1WCM - chains B and C of the 12 polymer chains in the assembly; structure by X-ray diffraction, 3.80 A resolution.

# Chain B
Name: DNA-directed RNA polymerase II second largest subunit
From: Saccharomyces cerevisiae
Notes: EC 2.7.7.6
UniProt: P08518 (RPB2_YEAST); residue numbers follow UniProt; this construct covers 1-1224
Amino-acid sequence (1224 residues; each row starts with the number of its first residue):
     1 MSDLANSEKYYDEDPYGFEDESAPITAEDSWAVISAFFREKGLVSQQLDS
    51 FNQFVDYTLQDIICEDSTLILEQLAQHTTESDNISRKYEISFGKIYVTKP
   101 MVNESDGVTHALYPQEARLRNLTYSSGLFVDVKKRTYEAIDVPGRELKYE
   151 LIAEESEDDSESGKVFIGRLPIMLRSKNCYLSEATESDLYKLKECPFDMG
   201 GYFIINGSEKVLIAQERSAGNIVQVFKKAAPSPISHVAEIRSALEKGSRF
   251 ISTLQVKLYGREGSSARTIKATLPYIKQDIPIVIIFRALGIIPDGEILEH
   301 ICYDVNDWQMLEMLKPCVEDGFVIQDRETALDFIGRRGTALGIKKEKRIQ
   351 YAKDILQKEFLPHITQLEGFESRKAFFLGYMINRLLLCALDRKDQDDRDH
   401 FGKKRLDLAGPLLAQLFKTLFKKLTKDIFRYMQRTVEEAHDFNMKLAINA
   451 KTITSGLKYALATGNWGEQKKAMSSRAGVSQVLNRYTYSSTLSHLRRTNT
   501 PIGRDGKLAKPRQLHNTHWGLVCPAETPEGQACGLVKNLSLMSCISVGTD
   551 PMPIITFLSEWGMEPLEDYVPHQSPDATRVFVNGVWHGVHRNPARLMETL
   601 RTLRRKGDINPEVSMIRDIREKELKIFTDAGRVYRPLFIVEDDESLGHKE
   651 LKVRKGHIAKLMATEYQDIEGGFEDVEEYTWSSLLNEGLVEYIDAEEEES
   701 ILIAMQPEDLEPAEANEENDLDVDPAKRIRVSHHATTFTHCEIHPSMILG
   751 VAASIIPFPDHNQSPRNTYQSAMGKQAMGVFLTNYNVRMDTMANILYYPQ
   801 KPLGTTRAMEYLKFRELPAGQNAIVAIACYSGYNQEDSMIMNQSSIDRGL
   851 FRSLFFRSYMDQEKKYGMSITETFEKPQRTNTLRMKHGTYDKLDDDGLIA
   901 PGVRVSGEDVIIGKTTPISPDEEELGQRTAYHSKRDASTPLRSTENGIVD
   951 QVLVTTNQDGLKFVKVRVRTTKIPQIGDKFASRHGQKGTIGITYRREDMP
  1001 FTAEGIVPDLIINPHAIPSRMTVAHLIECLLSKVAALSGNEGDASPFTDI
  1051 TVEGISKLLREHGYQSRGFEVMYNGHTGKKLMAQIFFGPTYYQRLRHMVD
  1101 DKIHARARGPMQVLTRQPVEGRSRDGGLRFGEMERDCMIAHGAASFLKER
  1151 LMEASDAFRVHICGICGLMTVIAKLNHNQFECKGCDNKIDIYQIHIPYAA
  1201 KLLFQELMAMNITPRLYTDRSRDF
Disordered / not traced: 1-19, 71-89, 135-163, 336-344, 438-445, 468-476, 503-508, 669-677, 716-721, 920-932
Bound ions: Zn2+: Cys1163, Cys1166, Cys1182, Cys1185

# Chain C
Name: DNA-directed RNA polymerase II 45 kDa polypeptide
From: Saccharomyces cerevisiae
Notes: EC 2.7.7.6
UniProt: P16370 (RPB3_YEAST); residues 1-318 here = UniProt positions 1-318
Amino-acid sequence (318 residues; numbered 1 to 318; the number before each row is that of its first residue):
     1 MSEEGPQVKIREASKDNVDFILSNVDLAMANSLRRVMIAEIPTLAIDSVE
    51 VETNTTVLADEFIAHRLGLIPLQSMDIEQLEYSRDCFCEDHCDKCSVVLT
   101 LQAFGESESTTNVYSKDLVIVSNLMGRNIGHPIIQDKEGNGVLICKLRKG
   151 QELKLTCVAKKGIAKEHAKWGPAAAIEFEYDPWNKLKHTDYWYEQDSAKE
   201 WPQSKNCEYEDPPNEGDPFDYKAQADTFYMNVESVGSIPVDQVVVRGIDT
   251 LQKKVASILLALTQMDQDKVNFASGDNNTASNMLGSNEDVMMTGAEQDPY
   301 SNASQMGNTGSGGYDNAW
Disordered / not traced: 1-2, 269-318
Bound ions: Zn2+: Cys86, Cys88, Cys92, Cys95
UniProt features mapped onto this chain:
  - binding site (Zn(2+)): Cys86, Cys88, Cys92, Cys95
  - modified residue: Ser2 (N-acetylserine)
  - natural variant: Ala30 (A30D: In mutant RPB3-1)
  - mutagenesis: Lys9 (K9E: Transcript termination readthrough)

# Chain B / chain C interface
Residue-residue contacts (72):
  Tyr797(B) - Glu61(C)
  Tyr797(B) - Phe62(C)
  Tyr798(B) - Phe62(C)  hydrophobic
  Tyr798(B) - Arg66(C)  hydrogen bond
  Asp847(B) - His65(C)  hydrogen bond (backbone-side chain)
  Asp847(B) - His167(C)  salt bridge
  Arg848(B) - His65(C)
  Arg848(B) - Leu69(C)
  Arg848(B) - Ala168(C)
  Gly849(B) - His65(C)  hydrogen bond (backbone-side chain)
  Arg852(B) - His65(C)
  Arg969(B) - Ala59(C)
  Arg969(B) - Asp60(C)  salt bridge
  Arg969(B) - Glu61(C)  salt bridge
  Thr971(B) - Glu61(C)  hydrogen bond
  Arg995(B) - Lys165(C)
  Arg996(B) - Arg34(C)  hydrogen bond (backbone-side chain)
  Arg996(B) - Ile38(C)
  Arg996(B) - Ala173(C)
  Arg996(B) - Ala174(C)
  Arg996(B) - Ala175(C)
  Glu997(B) - Arg34(C)
  Glu997(B) - Arg35(C)  hydrogen bond (backbone-side chain)
  Glu997(B) - Ile38(C)
  Glu997(B) - Ala39(C)
  Asp998(B) - Arg35(C)  salt bridge
  Met999(B) - Arg34(C)
  Phe1001(B) - Asn31(C)
  Phe1001(B) - Arg34(C)
  Phe1001(B) - Phe178(C)  hydrophobic
  Ala1003(B) - Glu177(C)
  Ala1003(B) - Phe178(C)  hydrogen bond (backbone-backbone)
  Ala1003(B) - Glu179(C)
  Glu1004(B) - Glu177(C)
  Gly1005(B) - Ile176(C)
  Arg1060(B) - Lys199(C)  hydrogen bond (side chain-backbone)
  Arg1060(B) - Pro202(C)
  Gly1063(B) - Pro202(C)
  Gln1065(B) - Trp201(C)
  Gln1065(B) - Pro202(C)
  Arg1067(B) - Trp192(C)
  Arg1067(B) - Glu194(C)  salt bridge
  Phe1069(B) - Trp192(C)  hydrophobic
  Phe1069(B) - Trp201(C)
  Glu1070(B) - Trp201(C)
  Tyr1073(B) - Phe178(C)
  Tyr1073(B) - Glu179(C)
  Tyr1073(B) - Tyr180(C)  hydrophobic
  Gly1075(B) - Asn31(C)  hydrogen bond (backbone-side chain)
  Gly1075(B) - Arg34(C)
  Gly1075(B) - Arg35(C)  hydrogen bond (backbone-side chain)
  His1076(B) - Asn31(C)  hydrogen bond (backbone-side chain)
  Thr1077(B) - Asn31(C)  hydrogen bond (backbone-side chain)
  Gly1078(B) - Leu27(C)
  Gly1078(B) - Asn31(C)
  Gly1078(B) - Phe178(C)
  Gly1078(B) - Tyr180(C)
  Lys1079(B) - Leu27(C)
  Lys1079(B) - Tyr180(C)
  Lys1080(B) - Tyr180(C)  hydrogen bond (backbone-side chain)
  Lys1080(B) - Asp181(C)  hydrogen bond (side chain-backbone)
  Lys1080(B) - Asn184(C)
  Lys1080(B) - His188(C)
  Lys1080(B) - Thr189(C)
  Met1082(B) - His188(C)
  Met1082(B) - Thr189(C)
  Met1082(B) - Asp190(C)  hydrogen bond (backbone-backbone)
  Gln1084(B) - Thr189(C)
  Gln1084(B) - Asp190(C)  hydrogen bond (side chain-backbone)
  Gln1084(B) - Tyr191(C)
  Gln1084(B) - Trp192(C)
  Gln1084(B) - Trp201(C)
Other interface residues (no listed pair), chain B (37 interface residues in all): Asn786, Thr970, Tyr1064, Val1071, Leu1081
Other interface residues (no listed pair), chain C (40 interface residues in all): Ala28, Val57, Ala164, Lys187, Glu200

# Overview
Chain B and chain C form an interface of 37 and 40 residues respectively, with 16 hydrogen bonds and 5 salt
bridges. Polar contacts include Asp847(B)-His167(C), Arg969(B)-Asp60(C) and Arg969(B)-Glu61(C). UniProt lists
4 Zn2+-binding residues and one mutagenesis site on chain C.
Here chain B is DNA-directed RNA polymerase II second largest subunit and chain C is DNA-directed RNA
polymerase II 45 kDa polypeptide, both from Saccharomyces cerevisiae. Entry 1WCM (Complete 12-Subunit RNA
Polymerase II at 3.8 Angstrom) was determined by X-ray diffraction together with 1Y14 from the same study.
